PDB entry 4KLT | X-ray diffraction, 1.98 A resolution | chains A and T of the 4 polymer chains in the assembly

Chain A:
Protein: DNA polymerase beta
From: Homo sapiens
Notes: EC 2.7.7.7, 4.2.99.-
UniProtKB: P06746 (DPOLB_HUMAN); numbering as in UniProt (aligned over 1-335)
Sequence (335 residues; numbered 1 to 335; the number before each row is that of its first residue):
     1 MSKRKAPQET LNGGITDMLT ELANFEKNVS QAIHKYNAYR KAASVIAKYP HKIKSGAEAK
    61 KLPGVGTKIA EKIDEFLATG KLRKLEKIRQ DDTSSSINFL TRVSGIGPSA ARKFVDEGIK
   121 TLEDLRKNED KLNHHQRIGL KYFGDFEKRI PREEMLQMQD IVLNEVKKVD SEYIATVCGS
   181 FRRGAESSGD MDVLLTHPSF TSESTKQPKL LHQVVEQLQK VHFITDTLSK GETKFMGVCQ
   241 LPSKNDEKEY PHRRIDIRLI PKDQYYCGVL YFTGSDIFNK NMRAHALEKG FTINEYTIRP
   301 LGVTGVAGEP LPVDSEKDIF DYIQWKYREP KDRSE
Not modelled in the structure: 1-9, 202-204, 244-246, 301-306
Bound ions: Na+ site 1: Lys60, Leu62, Val65 (shared with 1 residue of chain D); Na+ site 2: Thr101, Val103, Ile106 (shared with 1 residue of chain P); Mn2+ site 1 near Asp124 (its only coordinating residue here); Mn2+ site 2: Asp190, Asp192 (together with pyrophosphate); Mn2+ site 3: Asp190, Asp192, Asp256 (shared with 1 residue of chain P)
Residues lining bound ligands: pyrophosphate (PPV): Arg149, Gly179, Ser180, Arg183, Ser188, Gly189, Asp190, Asp192, Gly274, Ser275
Swiss-Prot annotation at these positions:
  - region: Arg183 to Asp192 (DNA-binding)
  - active site: Lys72 (Nucleophile)
  - binding site (K(+)): Lys60, Leu62, Val65, Thr101, Val103, Ile106
  - binding site (Na(+)): Lys60, Leu62, Val65, Thr101, Val103, Ile106
  - binding site (dATP): Arg149, Ser180, Arg183, Gly189, Asp190
  - binding site (dCTP): Arg149, Ser180, Arg183, Gly189, Asp190
  - binding site (dGTP): Arg149, Ser180, Arg183, Gly189, Asp190, Asp192
  - binding site (dTTP): Arg149, Ser180, Arg183, Gly189, Asp190
  - binding site (Mg(2+)): Asp190, Asp192, Asp256
  - modified residue: Lys72 (N6-acetyllysine), Arg83 (Omega-N-methylarginine), Arg152 (Omega-N-methylarginine)
  - cross-link (Glycyl lysine isopeptide (Lys-Gly)): Lys41 (interchain with G-Cter in ubiquitin), Lys61 (interchain with G-Cter in ubiquitin), Lys81 (interchain with G-Cter in ubiquitin)
  - natural variant: Leu22 (L22P: Found in a gastric cancer sample; uncertain significance), Tyr39 (Y39C: Found in a gastric cancer sample; uncertain significance), Gly118 (G118V: Decreased DNA-directed DNA polymerase activity), Arg137 (R137Q: Decreased function in base-excision repair), Arg149 (R149I: Decreased DNA-directed DNA polymerase activity), Asp160 (D160N: Found in a gastric cancer sample; uncertain significance), Cys239 (C239R: Found in a gastric cancer sample; uncertain significance), Lys289 (K289M: Found in a colon cancer sample; uncertain significance), Asn294 (N294D: Found in a gastric cancer sample; uncertain significance), Glu295 (E295K: Found in a gastric cancer sample; uncertain significance)
  - mutagenesis: Phe25 (F25W: No effect on 5'-dRP lyase activity. Decreased ssDNA binding), His34 (H34G: Decreased 5'-dRP lyase activity. Decreased ssDNA binding), Lys35 (K35A: Decreased 5'-dRP lyase activity. Decreased ssDNA binding. Loss of 5'-dRP lyase activity; when associated with A-68 and A-72. Decreased ssDNA binding; when associated with A-68 and A-72 ...), Tyr39 (Y39F: No effect on 5'-dRP lyase activity; Y39Q: Abolishes DNA polymerase and 5'-dRP lyase activity), Lys41 (K41R: Abolishes ubiquitination; when associated with R-61 and R-81), Lys60 (K60A: Decreased 5'-dRP lyase activity. Decreased ssDNA binding), Lys61 (K61R: Abolishes ubiquitination; when associated with R-41 and R-81), Lys68 (K68A: No effect on 5'-dRP lyase activity. Decreased ssDNA binding. Loss of 5'-dRP lyase activity; when associated with A-35 and A-72. Decreased ssDNA binding; when associated with A-35 and A-72 ...), Glu71 (E71Q: No effect on 5'-dRP lyase activity. No effect on structure shown by circular dichroism. No effect on ssDNA binding), Lys72 (K72A: Severely reduced 5'-dRP lyase activity. Does not affect ssDNA binding. Loss of 5'-dRP lyase activity; when associated with A-35 and A-68. Decreased ssDNA binding ...), Glu75 (E75A: Slightly decreased 5'-dRP lyase activity. Decreased ssDNA binding. No effect on structure shown by circular dichroism), Lys81 (K81R: Abolishes ubiquitination; when associated with R-41 and R-61), 5 further mutagenesis entries in UniProt

Chain T:
Molecule: 16-nt DNA strand
Sequence (16 nucleotides; numbered 1 to 16; the number before each row is that of its first residue):
     1 CCGACGGCGC ATCAGC

Chain A / chain T interface:
Residue-residue contacts - 15 pairs, chain A then chain T:
  His34(A) - DC5(T)  stacking on the base
  His134(A) - DT12(T)  phosphate contact
  Leu228(A) - DA11(T)  sugar contact
  Ser229(A) - DC10(T)  phosphate contact
  Ser229(A) - DA11(T)  phosphate contact
  Lys230(A) - DC10(T)  hydrogen bond to the phosphate
  Lys230(A) - DA11(T)  hydrogen bond to the phosphate
  Gly231(A) - DC10(T)  hydrogen bond to the phosphate
  Glu232(A) - DC10(T)  hydrogen bond to the phosphate
  Thr233(A) - DG9(T)  hydrogen bond to the phosphate
  Thr233(A) - DC10(T)  hydrogen bond to the phosphate
  Lys234(A) - DG9(T)  hydrogen bond to the base
  Lys234(A) - DC10(T)  hydrogen bond to the phosphate
  Tyr271(A) - DG6(T)  base contact
  Tyr296(A) - DC8(T)  sugar contact
Other interface residues (no listed pair), chain A (12 interface residues in all): Asn133

Overview:
12 residues of chain A face 7 of chain T across their interface; the contacts include 8 hydrogen bonds and 1
aromatic stacking contact. Polar contacts include Lys234(A)-DG9(T), Lys230(A)-DC10(T) and Lys230(A)-DA11(T).
Ligands of chain A: pyrophosphate.
Chain A is DNA polymerase beta (Homo sapiens) and chain T is a 16-nt DNA strand; the structure, DNA polymerase
beta mismatched product complex with Mn2+, 30 min, was determined by X-ray diffraction, deposited together
with 4KLD, 4KLE, 4KLF, 4KLG, 4KLH, 4KLI and 8 further entries.
